PDB entry 9GBY | X-ray diffraction, 1.50 A resolution | chain A

# Chain A
Protein: 2-C-methyl-D-erythritol 4-phosphate cytidylyltransferase
From: Pseudomonas aeruginosa
Notes: EC 2.7.7.60
UniProt: P57707 (ISPD_PSEAE); residues 1-234 here = UniProt positions 1-234
Sequence (256 residues; numbered -19 to 236; the number before each row is that of its first residue; numbers below 1 keep their minus sign (Met-19 is residue -19)):
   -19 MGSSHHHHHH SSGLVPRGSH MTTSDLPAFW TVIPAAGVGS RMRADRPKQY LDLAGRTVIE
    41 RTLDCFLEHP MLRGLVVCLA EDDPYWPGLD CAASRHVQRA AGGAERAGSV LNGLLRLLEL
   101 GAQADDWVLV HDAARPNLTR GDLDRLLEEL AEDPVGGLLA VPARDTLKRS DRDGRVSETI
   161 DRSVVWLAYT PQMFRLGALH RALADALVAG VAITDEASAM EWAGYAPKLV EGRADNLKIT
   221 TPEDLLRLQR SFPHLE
Not modelled in the structure: -19 to 4, 233-236
Construct notes: initiating methionine (-19); expression tag (-18 to 0, 235-236)
Swiss-Prot annotation at these positions:
  - site: Arg21 (Transition state stabilizer), Lys28 (Transition state stabilizer), Arg162 (Positions MEP for the nucleophilic attack), Lys218 (Positions MEP for the nucleophilic attack)

# Overview
Chain A is 2-C-methyl-D-erythritol 4-phosphate cytidylyltransferase (Pseudomonas aeruginosa); the structure,
Crystal structure of Pseudomonas aeruginosa IspD, was determined by X-ray diffraction together with 9GC8 and
9GCA from the same study.
